PDB entry 6FF4 | electron microscopy, 3.40 A resolution | chains P and Z of the 28 polymer chains in the assembly

[Chain P]
Molecule: Pre-mRNA-splicing factor RBM22
Organism: Homo sapiens
Reference sequence: Q9NW64 (RBM22_HUMAN); numbering as in UniProt (aligned over 1-420)
Chain sequence (420 residues; row label = number of the first residue in the row):
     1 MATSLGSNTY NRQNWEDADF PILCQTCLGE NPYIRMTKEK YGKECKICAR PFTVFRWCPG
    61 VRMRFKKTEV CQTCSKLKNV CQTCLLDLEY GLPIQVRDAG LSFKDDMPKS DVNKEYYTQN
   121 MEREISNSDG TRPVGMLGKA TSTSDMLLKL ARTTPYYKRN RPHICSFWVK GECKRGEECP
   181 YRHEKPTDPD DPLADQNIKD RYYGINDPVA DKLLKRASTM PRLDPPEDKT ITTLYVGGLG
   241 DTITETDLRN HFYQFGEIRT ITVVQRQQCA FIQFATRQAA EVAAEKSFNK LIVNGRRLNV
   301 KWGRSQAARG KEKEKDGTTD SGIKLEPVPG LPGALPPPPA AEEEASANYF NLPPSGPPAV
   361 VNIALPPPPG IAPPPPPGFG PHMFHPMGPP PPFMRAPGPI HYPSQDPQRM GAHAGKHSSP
Unresolved in the structure: 1-14, 193-200, 309-420
Curated features (UniProtKB/Swiss-Prot):
  - zinc finger: Arg159 to Pro186 (C3H1-type)
  - modified residue: Ala2 (N-acetylalanine), Ser4 (Phosphoserine), Ser102 (Phosphoserine), Lys212 (N6-acetyllysine)
  - cross-link (Glycyl lysine isopeptide (Lys-Gly)): Lys139 (interchain with G-Cter in SUMO2), Lys149 (interchain with G-Cter in SUMO2), Lys290 (interchain with G-Cter in SUMO2)
  - mutagenesis: Lys170 (K170R: Accumulates in speckle-like structures), Lys324 (K324R: Accumulates in speckle-like structures)
Bound ions: Zn2+ site 1: Cys24, Cys27, Cys81, Cys84; Zn2+ site 2: Cys45, Cys48, Cys71, Cys74; Zn2+ site 3: Cys165, Cys173, Cys179

[Chain Z]
Molecule: pre mRNA
Organism: Homo sapiens
Sequence (478 nucleotides; numbered 1 to 478; the number before each row is that of its first residue):
     1 GAAUACAAGC UCAUCCGAUA UCCGUACACC AUCAGGGUAC GAGCUAGCCC AUGGCGUACA
    61 CCAUCAGGGU ACGACUAGUA GAUCUCGUAC ACCAUCAGGG UACGGAAUUC UCUAGAGUCG
   121 AGGAGGACAU CUCAGCAAAA GAGAAGCUGC UGCGGGCGUC GGAGGACGAG CGGGACCGGG
   181 UGCUGGAGGA GCUGCACAAG GCAGAGGACA GCCUGCUGGC UGCCGACGAG ACCGCCGCCA
   241 AGGUAUGUAU CAAGCUUACA AGACAGCUUU AAGGAGACCA AUAGAAACUG GGCAUGUGGA
   301 GACAGAGAAG ACUCUUGGCC UCGAGAAACC UGUAACUGGA AUGUGUGUGG AGUGUGACUG
   361 AUAGAACACU ACCUGAUUCU UAUGUAUUUA CUGACCUGUG UUUUUUUGCU ACUUUUUUUC
   421 UUUUCUCCCC UUCCCCUUUC CCUAUUUUUU UUCUUGCCCU GAUCCGGAAU UUGGAUCC
Unresolved in the structure: 1-232, 263-379, 398-478

[How chain P and chain Z interact]
Contacting residue pairs (24; chain P residue first):
  Lys46(P) - C259(Z)  base contact
  Arg64(P) - A260(Z)  salt bridge to the phosphate
  Arg64(P) - A261(Z)  salt bridge to the phosphate
  Lys66(P) - A260(Z)  phosphate contact
  Lys66(P) - A261(Z)  salt bridge to the phosphate
  Lys67(P) - U257(Z)  phosphate contact
  Lys67(P) - A258(Z)  salt bridge to the phosphate
  Lys67(P) - C259(Z)  sugar contact
  Glu69(P) - C259(Z)  base contact
  Glu69(P) - A260(Z)  sugar contact
  Thr83(P) - A260(Z)  hydrogen bond to the sugar
  Cys84(P) - A260(Z)  hydrogen bond to the sugar
  Cys84(P) - A261(Z)  phosphate contact
  Leu85(P) - A260(Z)  sugar contact
  Arg152(P) - G262(Z)  base contact
  Tyr156(P) - G262(Z)  hydrogen bond to the phosphate
  Arg159(P) - A261(Z)  phosphate contact
  Arg159(P) - G262(Z)  salt bridge to the phosphate
  His163(P) - C259(Z)  salt bridge to the phosphate
  Asp191(P) - G262(Z)  phosphate contact
  Pro192(P) - A261(Z)  base contact
  Pro192(P) - G262(Z)  phosphate contact
  Arg201(P) - A260(Z)  hydrogen bond to the base
  Pro208(P) - G262(Z)  sugar contact
Interface residues without a listed pair, chain P (18 interface residues in all): Lys43, Lys215

[In short]
Chain P and chain Z form an interface of 18 and 6 residues respectively; the contacts include 4 hydrogen bonds
and 6 salt bridges. Polar contacts include Arg201(P)-A260(Z), Thr83(P)-A260(Z) and Cys84(P)-A260(Z). UniProt
lists 2 mutagenesis sites on chain P.
Chain P is Pre-mRNA-splicing factor RBM22 and chain Z is pre mRNA, both from Homo sapiens; the structure,
human Bact spliceosome core structure, was determined by electron microscopy.
